PDB entry 6SIS | X-ray diffraction, 3.50 A resolution | chains B and C of the 4 polymer chains in the assembly

== Chain B ==
Protein: Elongin-B
From: Homo sapiens
Reference sequence: Q15370 (ELOB_HUMAN), isoform Q15370-2; numbering as in UniProt (aligned over 1-104)
Sequence (104 residues; each row starts with the number of its first residue):
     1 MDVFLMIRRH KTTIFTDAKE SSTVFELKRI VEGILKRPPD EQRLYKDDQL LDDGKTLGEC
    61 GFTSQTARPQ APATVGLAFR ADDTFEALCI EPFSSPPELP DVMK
Curated features (UniProtKB/Swiss-Prot):
  - modified residue: Met-1 (N-acetylmethionine), Thr-84 (Phosphothreonine)

== Chain C ==
Protein: Elongin-C
From: Homo sapiens
Reference sequence: Q15369 (ELOC_HUMAN); residue numbers follow UniProt; this construct covers 17-112
Sequence (97 residues; each row starts with the number of its first residue):
    16 MMYVKLISSD GHEFIVKREH ALTSGTIKAM LSGPGQFAEN ETNEVNFREI PSHVLSKVCM
    76 YFTYKVRYTN SSTEIPEFPI APEIALELLM AANFLDC
Not modelled in the structure: 48-57
Differences from the reference sequence: initiating methionine (16)

== Interface between chain B and chain C ==
Contacting residue pairs - 58 pairs, chain B then chain C:
  Phe-4(B) with Thr-78(C)
  Met-6(B) with Met-75(C), hydrophobic
  Arg-8(B) with His-27(C)
  Lys-11(B) with Asp-25(C); Gly-26(C); His-27(C), hydrogen bond (backbone-side chain); Glu-28(C), hydrogen bond (backbone-backbone)
  Thr-12(B) with Glu-28(C); Ile-30(C)
  Thr-13(B) with Glu-28(C), hydrogen bond (backbone-backbone); Phe-29(C); Ile-30(C), hydrogen bond (backbone-backbone)
  Ile-14(B) with Ile-30(C)
  Phe-15(B) with Phe-29(C), hydrophobic; Ile-30(C), hydrogen bond (backbone-backbone); Val-31(C), hydrophobic; Ser-71(C); Cys-74(C), hydrophobic; Met-75(C), hydrophobic
  Thr-16(B) with Tyr-18(C); Lys-32(C)
  Asp-17(B) with Lys-32(C), salt bridge
  Ile-34(B) with Tyr-18(C); Ile-30(C), hydrophobic
  Leu-35(B) with Ile-30(C), hydrophobic
  Pro-69(B) with Met-75(C); Thr-78(C); Tyr-79(C), hydrophobic; Tyr-83(C), hydrophobic
  Gln-70(B) with Met-75(C); Tyr-79(C); Tyr-83(C); Pro-91(C); Phe-93(C); Pro-94(C)
  Pro-72(B) with Met-75(C)
  Glu-91(B) with His-27(C)
  Pro-92(B) with His-27(C), hydrogen bond (backbone-side chain)
  Phe-93(B) with His-27(C); Phe-29(C), hydrophobic; Ser-67(C); His-68(C); Ser-71(C)
  Ser-94(B) with Asp-25(C); Pro-66(C); Ser-67(C), hydrogen bond (backbone-side chain); His-68(C), hydrogen bond
  Ser-95(B) with His-68(C)
  Pro-96(B) with His-68(C); Glu-98(C); Ile-99(C), hydrophobic; Glu-102(C)
  Pro-97(B) with Glu-98(C); Glu-102(C)
  Leu-99(B) with Pro-97(C), hydrophobic
  Pro-100(B) with Leu-101(C), hydrophobic
  Met-103(B) with Pro-97(C); Leu-101(C), hydrophobic
Interface residues without a listed pair, chain B (27 interface residues in all): His-10, Ile-30
Interface residues without a listed pair, chain C (29 interface residues in all): Lys-72, Arg-82, Glu-92

== In short ==
Chain B and chain C form an interface of 27 and 29 residues respectively; the contacts include 8 hydrogen
bonds and 1 salt bridge. Polar pairs include Asp-17(B)/Lys-32(C), Lys-11(B)/His-27(C) and Pro-92(B)/His-27(C).
Here chain B is Elongin-B and chain C is Elongin-C, both from Homo sapiens. Entry 6SIS (Crystal structure of
macrocyclic PROTAC 1 in complex with the second bromodomain of human Brd4 and ...) was determined by X-ray
diffraction.
